6BMN - chains A and B; structure by X-ray diffraction, 2.25 A resolution.

== Chain A ==
Name: human DHHC20 palmitoyltransferase
Source organism: Homo sapiens
Notes: EC 2.3.1.225
Reference sequence: Q5W0Z9 (ZDH20_HUMAN), isoform Q5W0Z9-4; residue numbers follow UniProt; this construct covers 5-299
Sequence (295 residues; row label = number of the first residue in the row):
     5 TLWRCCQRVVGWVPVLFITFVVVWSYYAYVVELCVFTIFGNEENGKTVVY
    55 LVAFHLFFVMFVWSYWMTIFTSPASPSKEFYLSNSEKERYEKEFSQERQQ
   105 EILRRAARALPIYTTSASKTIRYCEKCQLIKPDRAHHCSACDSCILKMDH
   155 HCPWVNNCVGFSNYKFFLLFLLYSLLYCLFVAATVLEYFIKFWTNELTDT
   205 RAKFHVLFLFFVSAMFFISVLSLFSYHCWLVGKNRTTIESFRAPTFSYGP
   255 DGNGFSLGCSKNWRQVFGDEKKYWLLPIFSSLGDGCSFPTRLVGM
Not modelled in the structure: 199-201, 297-299
Metal / ion sites: Zn2+ site 1: Cys-128, Cys-131, His-141, Cys-148; Zn2+ site 2: Cys-142, Cys-145, His-155, Cys-162
UniProt features mapped onto this chain:
  - active site: Cys-156 (S-palmitoyl cysteine intermediate)
  - binding site (Zn(2+)): Cys-128, Cys-131, His-141, Cys-142, Cys-145, Cys-148, His-155, Cys-162
  - binding site (substrate): Lys-135, His-140 to Ser-143
  - site (Important for selectivity toward medium-length fatty acids): Ser-29, Tyr-181
  - mutagenesis: Ile-22 (I22W: Strongly reduced catalytic activity), Ser-29 (S29F: Strongly reduced catalytic activity. Enhances activity with acyl-CoA with C12 and C14 fatty acid chains), Asp-153 (D153A: Loss of catalytic activity), His-154 (H154A: Loss of catalytic activity), Cys-156 (C156S: Loss of catalytic activity), Trp-158 (W158A: Strongly reduced catalytic activity), Phe-171 (F171A: Loss of catalytic activity), Phe-174 (F174A: Strongly reduced catalytic activity), Tyr-181 (Y181A: Moderately reduced catalytic activity. Enhances activity with acyl-CoA with C18 and C20 fatty acid chains), Leu-227 (L227W: Loss of catalytic activity), Thr-240 to Thr-241 (Loss of catalytic activity), Glu-243 (E243A: Mildly reduced catalytic activity), 3 further mutagenesis entries in UniProt
Reported in the primary citation:
  - catalytic residues: His-154, Cys-156
  - Zn2+ coordination: His-155
  - mutagenesis - I22W, W158A, L227W, T240A/T241A, N266A, W267DEL, W278A/L279A: decreased catalytic activity
  - contacts within the chain: Leu-261/Asn-266 (backbone contact), Ser-260/Asn-266 (hydrogen bond)
  - mutagenesis - W267DEL: decreased expression
  - mutagenesis - H154A, F171A: abolished catalytic activity
  - mutagenesis - Y181A: increased catalytic activity on stearoyl (C18)-CoA
  - mutagenesis - S29F: increased catalytic activity on short-chain acyl-CoA
  - specificity-determining residues: Ser-29, Tyr-181

== Chain B ==
Name: human DHHC20 palmitoyltransferase
Source organism: Homo sapiens
Notes: EC 2.3.1.225
Reference sequence: Q5W0Z9 (ZDH20_HUMAN), isoform Q5W0Z9-4; residue numbers follow UniProt; this construct covers 6-299
Sequence (295 residues; numbered 5 to 299; the number before each row is that of its first residue):
     5 TLWRCCQRVVGWVPVLFITFVVVWSYYAYVVELCVFTIFGNEENGKTVVY
    55 LVAFHLFFVMFVWSYWMTIFTSPASPSKEFYLSNSEKERYEKEFSQERQQ
   105 EILRRAARALPIYTTSASKTIRYCEKCQLIKPDRAHHCSACDSCILKMDH
   155 HCPWVNNCVGFSNYKFFLLFLLYSLLYCLFVAATVLEYFIKFWTNELTDT
   205 RAKFHVLFLFFVSAMFFISVLSLFSYHCWLVGKNRTTIESFRAPTFSYGP
   255 DGNGFSLGCSKNWRQVFGDEKKYWLLPIFSSLGDGCSFPTRLVGM
Not modelled in the structure: 5
Construct notes: expression tag (5)
Modified / non-standard residues: Cys-156 (s,S-(2-hydroxyethyl)thiocysteine; CME)
Metal / ion sites: Zn2+ site 1: Cys-128, Cys-131, His-141, Cys-148; Zn2+ site 2: Cys-142, Cys-145, His-155, Cys-162
Residues lining bound ligands: 3'-phosphate-adenosine-5'-diphosphate (PAP): Lys-135, His-140, His-141, Cys-142, Ser-143, Met-152, Ile-242, Phe-245
UniProt features mapped onto this chain:
  - active site: Cys-156 (S-palmitoyl cysteine intermediate)
  - binding site (Zn(2+)): Cys-128, Cys-131, His-141, Cys-142, Cys-145, Cys-148, His-155, Cys-162
  - binding site (substrate): Lys-135, His-140 to Ser-143
  - site (Important for selectivity toward medium-length fatty acids): Ser-29, Tyr-181
  - mutagenesis: Ile-22 (I22W: Strongly reduced catalytic activity), Ser-29 (S29F: Strongly reduced catalytic activity. Enhances activity with acyl-CoA with C12 and C14 fatty acid chains), Asp-153 (D153A: Loss of catalytic activity), His-154 (H154A: Loss of catalytic activity), Cys-156 (C156S: Loss of catalytic activity), Trp-158 (W158A: Strongly reduced catalytic activity), Phe-171 (F171A: Loss of catalytic activity), Phe-174 (F174A: Strongly reduced catalytic activity), Tyr-181 (Y181A: Moderately reduced catalytic activity. Enhances activity with acyl-CoA with C18 and C20 fatty acid chains), Leu-227 (L227W: Loss of catalytic activity), Thr-240 to Thr-241 (Loss of catalytic activity), Glu-243 (E243A: Mildly reduced catalytic activity), 3 further mutagenesis entries in UniProt

== Interface between chain A and chain B ==
Contacting residue pairs (11; chain A residue first):
  Phe-43(A) / Lys-276(B)
  Phe-43(A) / Tyr-277(B)  hydrophobic
  Phe-43(A) / Leu-280(B)  hydrophobic
  Glu-46(A) / Lys-276(B)  salt bridge
  Asn-48(A) / Lys-276(B)
  Val-56(A) / Val-56(B)  hydrophobic
  Lys-276(A) / Phe-43(B)  hydrogen bond (side chain-backbone)
  Lys-276(A) / Glu-46(B)  salt bridge
  Tyr-277(A) / Phe-43(B)  hydrophobic
  Leu-280(A) / Phe-43(B)  hydrophobic
  Leu-280(A) / Asn-48(B)
Interface residues without a listed pair, chain A (9 interface residues in all): Gly-44, Leu-60
Interface residues without a listed pair, chain B (10 interface residues in all): Gly-44, Leu-60, Glu-274

== Overview ==
9 residues of chain A and 10 residues of chain B are in contact, with 1 hydrogen bond and 2 salt bridges.
Polar pairs include Glu-46(A)/Lys-276(B), Lys-276(A)/Glu-46(B) and Lys-276(A)/Phe-43(B). The paper reports
catalytic residues His-154(A) and Cys-156(A); I22W, W158A and L227W of chain A, among others, reduce catalytic
activity; 11 substitutions were tested in all.
Chain A is human DHHC20 palmitoyltransferase and chain B is human DHHC20 palmitoyltransferase, both from Homo
sapiens; the structure, Structure of human DHHC20 palmitoyltransferase, space group P63, was determined by
X-ray diffraction together with 6BML and 6BMS from the same study.
